5KLL - chains A and D of the 4 polymer chains in the assembly; structure by X-ray diffraction, 2.17 A resolution.

# Chain A (and D)
Protein: 2-aminomuconate 6-semialdehyde dehydrogenase
Organism: Pseudomonas fluorescens
Notes: chain D of this document is another copy of the same molecule, construct and numbering; everything in this record applies to it too
Reference sequence: Q83V33 (Q83V33_PSEFL); numbering as in UniProt (aligned over 1-500)
Sequence (520 residues; each row starts with the number of its first residue; numbers below 1 keep their minus sign (Met-19 is residue -19)):
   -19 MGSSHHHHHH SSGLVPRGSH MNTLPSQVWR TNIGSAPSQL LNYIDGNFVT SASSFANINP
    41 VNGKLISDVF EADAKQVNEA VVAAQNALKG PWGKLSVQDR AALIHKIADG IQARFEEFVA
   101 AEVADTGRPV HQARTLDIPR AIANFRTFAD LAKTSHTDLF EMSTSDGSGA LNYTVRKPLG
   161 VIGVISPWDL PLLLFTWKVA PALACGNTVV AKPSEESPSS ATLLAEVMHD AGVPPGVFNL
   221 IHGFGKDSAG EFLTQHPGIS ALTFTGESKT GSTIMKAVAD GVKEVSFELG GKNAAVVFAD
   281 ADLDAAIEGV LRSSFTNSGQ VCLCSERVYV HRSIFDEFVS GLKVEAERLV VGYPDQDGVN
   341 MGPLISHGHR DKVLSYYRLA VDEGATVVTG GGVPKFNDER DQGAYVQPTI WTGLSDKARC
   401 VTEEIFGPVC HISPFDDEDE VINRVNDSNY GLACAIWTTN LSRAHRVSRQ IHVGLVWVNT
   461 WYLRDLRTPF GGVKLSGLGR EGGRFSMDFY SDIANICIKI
Unresolved in the structure: -19 to 17
Sequence notes: initiating methionine (-19); expression tag (-18 to 0); engineered mutation Asp169 (Asn in Q83V33)
Ion coordination: Na+: Asn37, Ile38, Asp105, Glu196
Small-molecule neighbours: 6UN ((3E,5E)-6-oxidanyl-2-oxidanylidene-hexa-3,5-dienoic acid): Arg120, Asp169, Leu170, Leu173, Leu174, Trp177, Glu268, Val301, Cys302, Leu303, Tyr462, Arg464, Phe470
What the authors report for this chain:
  - binding site for 6UN: Asp169, Cys302
  - conformationally variable residues (side-chain flip): Cys302
  - catalytic residues: Arg120, Arg464 (proposed by the authors, not directly observed)
  - catalytic residues: Cys302 (citing earlier work)
  - mutagenesis - N169D: decreased catalytic activity

# Chain A / chain D interface
Residue-residue contacts (114):
  Asp138(A) - Arg484(D)  salt bridge
  Phe140(A) - Asp465(D)
  Phe140(A) - Arg467(D)
  Phe140(A) - Thr468(D)
  Glu141(A) - Asp465(D)
  Glu141(A) - Arg467(D)  hydrogen bond (backbone-side chain)
  Met142(A) - Leu463(D)  hydrophobic
  Met142(A) - Arg464(D)
  Met142(A) - Asp465(D)
  Ala150(A) - Leu463(D)  hydrophobic
  Asn152(A) - Asp465(D)
  Asn152(A) - Thr468(D)
  Tyr153(A) - His445(D)  hydrogen bond
  Thr154(A) - Pro469(D)
  Lys157(A) - Arg449(D)  hydrogen bond (side chain-backbone)
  Lys157(A) - Ile451(D)  hydrogen bond (side chain-backbone)
  Ser252(A) - Ala259(D)  hydrogen bond (side chain-backbone)
  Ser252(A) - Asp260(D)
  Ser252(A) - Val262(D)
  Met255(A) - Met255(D)  hydrophobic
  Met255(A) - Val258(D)  hydrophobic
  Met255(A) - Ala259(D)  hydrophobic
  Met255(A) - Lys263(D)
  Lys256(A) - Ala259(D)
  Lys256(A) - Asp260(D)  salt bridge
  Val258(A) - Met255(D)  hydrophobic
  Ala259(A) - Ser252(D)  hydrogen bond (backbone-side chain)
  Ala259(A) - Met255(D)  hydrophobic
  Ala259(A) - Lys256(D)
  Asp260(A) - Ser252(D)
  Asp260(A) - Lys256(D)  salt bridge
  Asp260(A) - Leu475(D)
  Gly261(A) - Leu475(D)
  Val262(A) - Ser252(D)
  Val262(A) - Phe267(D)  hydrophobic
  Val262(A) - Leu269(D)  hydrophobic
  Val262(A) - Leu475(D)  hydrophobic
  Val262(A) - Gly477(D)
  Val262(A) - Leu478(D)  hydrophobic
  Lys263(A) - Met255(D)
  Lys263(A) - Leu478(D)
  Glu264(A) - Leu478(D)
  Glu264(A) - Gly479(D)  hydrogen bond (side chain-backbone)
  Phe267(A) - Val262(D)  hydrophobic
  Leu269(A) - Val262(D)  hydrophobic
  His445(A) - Tyr153(D)  hydrogen bond
  His445(A) - Ile498(D)
  Ser448(A) - Ile496(D)
  Arg449(A) - Lys157(D)  hydrogen bond (backbone-side chain)
  Ile451(A) - Lys157(D)  hydrogen bond (backbone-side chain)
  His452(A) - Asp492(D)
  Val453(A) - Ala494(D)
  Gly454(A) - Ala494(D)
  Gly454(A) - Asn495(D)  hydrogen bond (backbone-backbone)
  Leu455(A) - Asn495(D)
  Val456(A) - Asn495(D)  hydrogen bond (backbone-backbone)
  Val456(A) - Ile496(D)
  Val456(A) - Cys497(D)  hydrogen bond (backbone-backbone)
  Trp457(A) - Cys497(D)
  Val458(A) - Cys497(D)  hydrogen bond (backbone-backbone)
  Val458(A) - Ile498(D)  hydrophobic
  Val458(A) - Lys499(D)  hydrogen bond (backbone-backbone)
  Asn459(A) - Lys499(D)
  Thr460(A) - Lys499(D)
  Leu463(A) - Met142(D)  hydrophobic
  Leu463(A) - Ala150(D)  hydrophobic
  Leu463(A) - Lys499(D)
  Arg464(A) - Met142(D)
  Asp465(A) - Phe140(D)
  Asp465(A) - Glu141(D)
  Asp465(A) - Met142(D)
  Asp465(A) - Asn152(D)
  Arg467(A) - Phe140(D)
  Arg467(A) - Glu141(D)  hydrogen bond (side chain-backbone)
  Thr468(A) - Phe140(D)
  Thr468(A) - Asn152(D)
  Thr468(A) - Asn495(D)
  Pro469(A) - Thr154(D)
  Pro469(A) - Asn495(D)
  Val473(A) - Asp492(D)
  Leu475(A) - Asp260(D)
  Leu475(A) - Gly261(D)
  Leu475(A) - Val262(D)  hydrophobic
  Gly477(A) - Val262(D)
  Leu478(A) - Val262(D)  hydrophobic
  Leu478(A) - Lys263(D)
  Leu478(A) - Glu264(D)
  Gly479(A) - Glu264(D)  hydrogen bond (backbone-side chain)
  Arg480(A) - Asp492(D)  salt bridge
  Arg480(A) - Ile493(D)
  Arg484(A) - Asp488(D)  salt bridge
  Asp488(A) - Arg484(D)  salt bridge
  Asp492(A) - His452(D)
  Asp492(A) - Val473(D)
  Asp492(A) - Arg480(D)  salt bridge
  Ile493(A) - Arg480(D)
  Ala494(A) - Gly454(D)
  Asn495(A) - Gly454(D)  hydrogen bond (backbone-backbone)
  Asn495(A) - Leu455(D)
  Asn495(A) - Val456(D)  hydrogen bond (backbone-backbone)
  Asn495(A) - Thr468(D)
  Asn495(A) - Pro469(D)
  Ile496(A) - Ser448(D)
  Ile496(A) - Arg449(D)
  Ile496(A) - Val456(D)
  Cys497(A) - Val456(D)  hydrogen bond (backbone-backbone)
  Cys497(A) - Trp457(D)
  Cys497(A) - Val458(D)  hydrogen bond (backbone-backbone)
  Cys497(A) - Leu463(D)  hydrophobic
  Ile498(A) - His445(D)
  Ile498(A) - Val458(D)  hydrophobic
  Lys499(A) - Val458(D)  hydrogen bond (backbone-backbone)
  Lys499(A) - Asn459(D)
  Lys499(A) - Thr460(D)
Interface residues without a listed pair, chain A (61 interface residues in all): Thr144, Ser248, Val265, Lys474, Phe485
Interface residues without a listed pair, chain D (60 interface residues in all): Asp138, Thr144, Val265, Val453, Lys474, Phe485

# In short
61 residues of chain A face 60 of chain D across their interface; the contacts include 22 hydrogen bonds and 7
salt bridges. Polar pairs include Asp138(A)-Arg484(D), Lys256(A)-Asp260(D) and Arg480(A)-Asp492(D). Bound to
chain A: compound 6UN. From the paper: catalytic residues Arg120(A), Arg464(A) and Cys302(A); N169D of chain A
reduces catalytic activity.
Chain A and chain D are both 2-aminomuconate 6-semialdehyde dehydrogenase (Pseudomonas fluorescens); the
structure, Crystal structure of 2-hydroxymuconate-6-semialdehyde derived tautomeric intermediate in
2-aminomuconate 6-semialdehyde dehydrogenase N169D, was determined by X-ray diffraction (same publication as
5KJ5, 5KLK, 5KLM, 5KLN and 5KLO).
